4M04 - chains A and T of the 4 polymer chains in the assembly; structure by X-ray diffraction, 1.90 A resolution.

# Chain A
Molecule: DNA-directed DNA/RNA polymerase mu
Organism: Homo sapiens
Notes: EC 2.7.7.7; fragment: Polymerase Mu Loop2 deletion variant
Reference sequence: Q9NP87 (DPOLM_HUMAN); residue numbers follow UniProt; this construct covers 132-397, 411-494
Sequence (356 residues; row label = number of the first residue in the row; note: 12 numbers in that range are skipped by the numbering (no residue carries them; nothing is unmodelled there)):
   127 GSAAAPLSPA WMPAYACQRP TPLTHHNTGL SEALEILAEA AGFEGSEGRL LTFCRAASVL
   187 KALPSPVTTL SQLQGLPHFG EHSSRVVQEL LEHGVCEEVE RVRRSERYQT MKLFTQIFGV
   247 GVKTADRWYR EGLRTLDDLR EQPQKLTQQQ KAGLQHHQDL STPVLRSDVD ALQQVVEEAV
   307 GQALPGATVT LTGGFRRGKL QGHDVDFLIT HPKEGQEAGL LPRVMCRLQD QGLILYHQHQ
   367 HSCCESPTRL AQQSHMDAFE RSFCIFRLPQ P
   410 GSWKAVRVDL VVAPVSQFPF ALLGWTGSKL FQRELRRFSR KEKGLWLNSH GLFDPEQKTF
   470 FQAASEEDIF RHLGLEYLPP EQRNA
Not modelled in the structure: 127-136, 365-383
Construct notes: expression tag (127-131); insertion (410)
Bound ions: Na+: Thr241, Ile243, Val246 (shared with 1 residue of chain P); Mg2+ site 1: Asp330, Asp332, Asp418 (together with DUP) (shared with 1 residue of chain P); Mg2+ site 2: Asp330, Asp332 (together with DUP)
Small-molecule neighbours: DUP (2'-deoxyuridine 5'-alpha,beta-imido-triphosphate): Gly319, Gly320, Arg323, Lys325, Gln327, Gly328, His329, Asp330, Asp332, Asp418, Gly433, Trp434, Thr435, Gly436, Ser437, Lys438, Gln441
Curated features (UniProtKB/Swiss-Prot):
  - region: Arg323 to Asp332 (Involved in ssDNA binding)
  - binding site (Mg(2+)): Asp330, Asp332, Asp418
  - site: Gly433 (Responsible for the low discrimination between dNTP and rNTP)
Reported in the primary citation:
  - Mg2+ coordination: Asp330, Asp332, Asp418
  - conformationally variable residues: His329, Asp330, Val420, Trp434
  - binding site for DUP: His329
  - binding site for template strand (chain T): Arg442
  - mutagenesis - H363A, H363P, M382A: decreased catalytic activity (single-nucleotide gap-filling activity)
  - mutagenesis - H363P: decreased catalytic activity on single-stranded substrate
  - mutagenesis - H363A (93 +/- 4 %), H363P (84 +/- 5 %): unchanged catalytic activity on substrate with complementary ends
  - mutagenesis - H363A (57 +/- 4 %), H363P (25 +/- 3%): decreased catalytic activity on substrate lacking complementarity
  - mutagenesis - M382A, F385A: decreased catalytic activity on template-independent synthesis
  - mutagenesis - M382A: decreased catalytic activity on DSB substrate with complementary ends
  - mutagenesis - M382A: decreased catalytic activity on DSB substrates lacking complementarity
  - mutagenesis - F385A: unchanged catalytic activity on gap filling
  - mutagenesis - F385A: unchanged catalytic activity on DSB substrates with complementary ends
  - mutagenesis - F385A: abolished catalytic activity on noncomplementary ends

# Chain T
Molecule: template strand
Sequence (9 nucleotides; each row starts with the number of its first residue):
     1 CGGCATACG

# Interface between chain A and chain T
Residue-residue contacts (25; chain A residue first):
  Gly174(A) - DC4(T)  base contact
  Leu177(A) - DC4(T)  phosphate contact
  Leu177(A) - DA5(T)  phosphate contact
  Gln364(A) - DG9(T)  phosphate contact
  Phe385(A) - DG9(T)  phosphate contact
  Glu386(A) - DC8(T)  sugar contact
  Glu386(A) - DG9(T)  hydrogen bond to the phosphate
  Arg387(A) - DA7(T)  hydrogen bond to the base
  Arg387(A) - DC8(T)  hydrogen bond to the sugar
  Arg387(A) - DG9(T)  hydrogen bond to the phosphate
  Phe389(A) - DG9(T)  sugar contact
  Lys438(A) - DA5(T)  base contact
  Arg442(A) - DA5(T)  salt bridge to the phosphate
  Arg445(A) - DA5(T)  hydrogen bond to the base
  Arg445(A) - DT6(T)  hydrogen bond to the base
  Arg446(A) - DC4(T)  sugar contact
  Arg446(A) - DA5(T)  sugar contact
  Arg449(A) - DT6(T)  salt bridge to the phosphate
  Lys450(A) - DG3(T)  hydrogen bond to the phosphate
  Lys450(A) - DC4(T)  salt bridge to the phosphate
  Leu456(A) - DT6(T)  sugar contact
  Asn457(A) - DT6(T)  phosphate contact
  Asn457(A) - DA7(T)  hydrogen bond to the phosphate
  His459(A) - DA7(T)  hydrogen bond to the phosphate
  His459(A) - DC8(T)  salt bridge to the phosphate
Also at the interface, not in a pair above, chain A (17 interface residues in all): Arg181

# Summary
17 residues of chain A face 7 of chain T across their interface, with 9 hydrogen bonds and 4 salt bridges.
Among the polar pairs are Arg387(A)-DA7(T), Arg445(A)-DA5(T) and Arg445(A)-DT6(T). From the paper: a binding
site for DUP at His329(A); H363A, H363P and M382A of chain A reduce catalytic activity (single-nucleotide
gap-filling activity).
Here chain A is DNA-directed DNA/RNA polymerase mu (Homo sapiens) and chain T is template strand. Entry 4M04
(Human DNA Polymerase Mu ternary complex) was determined by X-ray diffraction together with 4LZD, 4LZG and
4M0A from the same study.
